PDB entry 6XLM | electron microscopy, 3.20 A resolution | chains C and N of the 9 polymer chains in the assembly

Chain C:
Name: DNA-directed RNA polymerase subunit beta
From: Escherichia coli O157:H7
Notes: EC 2.7.7.6
UniProt: B7MIX3 (RPOB_ECO45); residue numbers follow UniProt; this construct covers 1-1342
Amino-acid sequence (1342 residues; numbered 1 to 1342; the number before each row is that of its first residue):
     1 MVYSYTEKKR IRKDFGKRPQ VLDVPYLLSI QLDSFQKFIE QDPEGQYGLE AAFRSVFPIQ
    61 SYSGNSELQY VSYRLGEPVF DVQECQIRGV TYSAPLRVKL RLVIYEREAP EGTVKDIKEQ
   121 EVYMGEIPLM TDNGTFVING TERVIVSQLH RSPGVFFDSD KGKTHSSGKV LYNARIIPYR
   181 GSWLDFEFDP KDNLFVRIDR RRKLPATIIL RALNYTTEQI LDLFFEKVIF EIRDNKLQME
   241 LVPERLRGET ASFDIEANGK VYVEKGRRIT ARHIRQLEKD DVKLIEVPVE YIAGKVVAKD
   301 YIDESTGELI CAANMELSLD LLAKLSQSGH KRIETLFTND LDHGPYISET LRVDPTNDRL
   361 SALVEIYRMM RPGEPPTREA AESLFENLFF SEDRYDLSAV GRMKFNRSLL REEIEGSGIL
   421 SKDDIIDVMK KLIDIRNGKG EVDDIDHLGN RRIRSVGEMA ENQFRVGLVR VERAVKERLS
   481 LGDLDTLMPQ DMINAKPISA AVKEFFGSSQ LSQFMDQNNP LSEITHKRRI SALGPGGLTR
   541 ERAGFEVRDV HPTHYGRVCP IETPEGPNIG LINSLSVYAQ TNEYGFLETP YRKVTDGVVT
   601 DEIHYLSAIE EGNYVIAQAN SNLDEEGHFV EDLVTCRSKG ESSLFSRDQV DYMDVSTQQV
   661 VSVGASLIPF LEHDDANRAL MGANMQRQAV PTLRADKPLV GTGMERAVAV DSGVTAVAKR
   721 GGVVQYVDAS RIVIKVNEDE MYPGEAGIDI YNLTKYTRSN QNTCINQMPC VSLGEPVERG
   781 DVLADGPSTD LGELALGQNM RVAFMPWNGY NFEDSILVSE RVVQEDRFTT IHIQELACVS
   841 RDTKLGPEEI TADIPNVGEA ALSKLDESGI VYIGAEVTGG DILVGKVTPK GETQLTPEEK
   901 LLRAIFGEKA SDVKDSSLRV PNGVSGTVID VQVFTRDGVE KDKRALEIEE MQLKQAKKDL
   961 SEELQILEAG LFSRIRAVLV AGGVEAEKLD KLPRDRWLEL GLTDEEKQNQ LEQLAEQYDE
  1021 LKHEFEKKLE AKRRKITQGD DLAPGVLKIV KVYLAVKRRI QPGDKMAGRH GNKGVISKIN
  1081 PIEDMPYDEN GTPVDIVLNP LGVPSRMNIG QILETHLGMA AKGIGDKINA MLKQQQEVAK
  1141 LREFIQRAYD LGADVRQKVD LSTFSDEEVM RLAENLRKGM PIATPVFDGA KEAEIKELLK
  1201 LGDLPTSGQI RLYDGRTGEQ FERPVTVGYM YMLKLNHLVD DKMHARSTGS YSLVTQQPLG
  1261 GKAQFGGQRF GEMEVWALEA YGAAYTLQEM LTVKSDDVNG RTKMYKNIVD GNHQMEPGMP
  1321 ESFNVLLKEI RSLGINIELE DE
Unresolved in the structure: 1-2, 1342
Small-molecule neighbours:
  - chapso (1N7), molecule 1: Gln-46, Tyr-47, Tyr-179, Asp-396, Ser-398, Ala-399, Val-400, Arg-452, Glu-458, Glu-461, Arg-465, Glu-583, Tyr-584
  - chapso (1N7), molecule 2: Gln-725, Tyr-726, Arg-731, Glu-962, Gln-965, Ile-966, Ala-969
Swiss-Prot annotation at these positions:
  - modified residue (N6-acetyllysine): Lys-1022, Lys-1200

Chain N:
Molecule: synthetic non-template strand DNA
Sequence (54 nucleotides; each row starts with the number of its first residue):
    35 GCCTTGACCC TCCCCTAAGG GGAGGGTTTA GATTGTGTGC AGTCTGACGC GGCG
Unresolved in the structure: 35-74

Chain C / chain N interface:
Contacting residue pairs - 22 pairs, chain C then chain N:
  Arg-175(C) with DC82(N), sugar contact
  Arg-180(C) with DC78(N), base contact
  Gly-181(C) with DG80(N), base contact; DA81(N), base contact
  Trp-183(C) with DA81(N), hydrogen bond to the base; DC82(N), sugar contact
  Asp-199(C) with DA81(N), base contact
  Arg-200(C) with DA81(N), sugar contact; DC82(N), salt bridge to the phosphate
  Asp-393(C) with DC78(N), base contact
  Arg-394(C) with DT77(N), salt bridge to the phosphate; DT79(N), base contact
  Arg-465(C) with DC78(N), base contact
  Val-469(C) with DC78(N), sugar contact
  Arg-470(C) with DC78(N), salt bridge to the phosphate
  Arg-473(C) with DT77(N), salt bridge to the phosphate; DC78(N), salt bridge to the phosphate
  Gly-536(C) with DC82(N), base contact
  Gly-537(C) with DC82(N), base contact
  Glu-541(C) with DG83(N), base contact
  Arg-542(C) with DC82(N), salt bridge to the phosphate; DG83(N), hydrogen bond to the base
Interface residues without a listed pair, chain C (18 interface residues in all): Arg-371, Val-466
Interface residues without a listed pair, chain N (8 interface residues in all): DG76

Summary:
18 residues of chain C face 8 of chain N across their interface; the contacts include 2 hydrogen bonds and 6
salt bridges. Among the polar pairs are Trp-183(C)/DA81(N), Arg-542(C)/DG83(N) and Arg-200(C)/DC82(N). Bound
to chain C: chapso.
Chain C is DNA-directed RNA polymerase subunit beta (Escherichia coli O157:H7) and chain N is synthetic
non-template strand DNA; the structure, Cryo-EM structure of E.coli RNAP-DNA elongation complex 1 (RDe1) in
EcmrR-dependent transcription, was determined by electron microscopy, deposited together with 6XL5, 6XL6,
6XL9, 6XLA, 6XLJ, 6XLK, 6XLL and 6XLN.
